PDB entry 8J9M | X-ray diffraction, 2.90 A resolution | chains A and B of the 3 polymer chains in the assembly

# Chain A (and B)
Protein: Ferritin heavy chain
Source organism: Homo sapiens
Notes: EC 1.16.3.1; chain B of this document is another copy of the same molecule, construct and numbering; everything in this record applies to it too
UniProtKB: P02794 (FRIH_HUMAN); residues 0-182 here correspond to UniProt positions 1-183 (UniProt number = residue number + 1)
Sequence (183 residues; each row starts with the number of its first residue; numbering starts at 0):
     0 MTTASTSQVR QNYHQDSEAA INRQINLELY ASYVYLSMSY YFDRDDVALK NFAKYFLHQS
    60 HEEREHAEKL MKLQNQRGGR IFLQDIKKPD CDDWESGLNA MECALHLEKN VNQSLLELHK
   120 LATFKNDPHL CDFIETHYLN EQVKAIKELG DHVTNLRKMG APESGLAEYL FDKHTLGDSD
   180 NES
Unresolved in the structure: 0-4, 177-182
Differences from the reference sequence: engineered mutation Phe123 (Asp124 in P02794)
UniProt features mapped onto this chain:
  - binding site (Fe cation): Glu27, Glu62, His65, Glu107, Gln141
  - site: Arg22 (Essential for association with cargo receptor NCOA4)
  - modified residue: Met0 (N-acetylmethionine), Thr1 (N-acetylthreonine), Ser178 (Phosphoserine), Ser182 (Phosphoserine)
Bound ions: Fe ion site 1: Glu27, Glu62, His65; Fe ion site 2: Gln58, Glu107

# Interface between chain A and chain B
Residue-residue contacts - 26 pairs, chain A then chain B:
  Leu104(A) - Gln7(B)
  Lys108(A) - Gln7(B)
  Lys108(A) - Arg9(B)
  Lys108(A) - Gln10(B)  hydrogen bond (backbone-side chain)
  Asn111(A) - Gln10(B)  hydrogen bond
  Gln112(A) - Gln10(B)
  Leu115(A) - Asn11(B)
  Leu115(A) - Pro127(B)  hydrophobic
  His118(A) - Pro127(B)
  Glu134(A) - Asp131(B)
  Glu134(A) - Glu134(B)
  Leu138(A) - Pro127(B)  hydrophobic
  Leu138(A) - His128(B)
  Asn139(A) - His128(B)  hydrogen bond
  Val142(A) - Gln75(B)
  Val142(A) - Arg76(B)
  Val142(A) - His128(B)
  Ile145(A) - Val8(B)
  Ile145(A) - Gln10(B)
  Lys146(A) - Val8(B)
  Lys146(A) - Asn74(B)
  Lys146(A) - Gln75(B)
  Gly149(A) - Gln7(B)  hydrogen bond (backbone-side chain)
  Val152(A) - Gln7(B)
  Thr153(A) - Gln7(B)  hydrogen bond
  Arg156(A) - Gln7(B)
Also at the interface, not in a pair above, chain A (18 interface residues in all): Asp131, Lys143

# Summary
18 residues of chain A face 12 of chain B across their interface, with 5 hydrogen bonds. Polar contacts
include Lys108(A)-Gln10(B), Asn111(A)-Gln10(B) and Asn139(A)-His128(B). Glu27(A), Glu62(A) and His65(A) form
the Fe ion site 1. Curated annotation (UniProt) lists 5 Fe cation-binding residues on chain A.
Both chains are Ferritin heavy chain (Homo sapiens). Entry 8J9M (Crystal Structure of Human H-Ferritin variant
123F assembling in solution3) was determined by X-ray diffraction, deposited together with 8J9L and 8JAI.
